Entry 9MIN (X-ray diffraction, 2.05 A resolution); this record covers chains A and C of the 5 polymer chains in the assembly.

== Chain A ==
Molecule: HLA class I antigen
From: Homo sapiens
Notes: engineered mutation(s): insertion of MG at N-terminus - cloning artifact
UniProtKB: Q53Z42 (Q53Z42_HUMAN); residues 0-276 here correspond to UniProt positions 24-300 (UniProt number = residue number + 24)
Sequence (278 residues; each row starts with the number of its first residue; numbers below 1 keep their minus sign (Met-1 is residue -1)):
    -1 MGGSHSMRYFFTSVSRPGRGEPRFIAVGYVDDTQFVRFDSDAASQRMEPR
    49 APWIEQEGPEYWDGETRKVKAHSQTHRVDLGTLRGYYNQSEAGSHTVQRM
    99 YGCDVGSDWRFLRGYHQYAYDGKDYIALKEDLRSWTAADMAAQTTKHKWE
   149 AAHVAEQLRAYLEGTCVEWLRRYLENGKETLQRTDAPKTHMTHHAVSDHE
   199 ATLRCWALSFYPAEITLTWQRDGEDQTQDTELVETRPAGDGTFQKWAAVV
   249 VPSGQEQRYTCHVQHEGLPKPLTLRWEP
Not modelled in the structure: -1 to 0, 276
Sequence notes: initiating methionine (-1); conflict Gly0 (Ala24 in Q53Z42)
Disulfides: Cys101-Cys164, Cys203-Cys259

== Chain C ==
Molecule: Cancer/testis antigen 1
UniProtKB: P78358 (CTG1B_HUMAN); residues 1-9 here correspond to UniProt positions 157-165 (UniProt number = residue number + 156)
Sequence (9 residues; row label = number of the first residue in the row):
     1 SLLMWITQV
Sequence notes: engineered mutation Val9 (Cys165 in P78358)
Reported in the primary citation:
  - mutagenesis - M4L, W5F, T7A, Q8A: unchanged binding to designed minibinder KH46

== Interface between chain A and chain C ==
Residue-residue contacts - 41 pairs, chain A then chain C:
  Met5(A) - Ser1(C)
  Tyr7(A) - Ser1(C)  hydrogen bond (side chain-backbone)
  Tyr7(A) - Leu2(C)  hydrophobic
  Phe9(A) - Leu2(C)  hydrophobic
  Met45(A) - Leu2(C)  hydrophobic
  Glu63(A) - Ser1(C)  hydrogen bond
  Glu63(A) - Leu2(C)  hydrogen bond (side chain-backbone)
  Lys66(A) - Ser1(C)  hydrogen bond
  Lys66(A) - Leu2(C)  hydrogen bond (side chain-backbone)
  Lys66(A) - Leu3(C)
  Lys66(A) - Met4(C)
  Val67(A) - Leu2(C)
  His70(A) - Leu3(C)
  His70(A) - Ile6(C)
  Thr73(A) - Ile6(C)  hydrogen bond (side chain-backbone)
  Thr73(A) - Thr7(C)
  Thr73(A) - Gln8(C)
  Val76(A) - Gln8(C)
  Asp77(A) - Gln8(C)
  Asp77(A) - Val9(C)  hydrogen bond (side chain-backbone)
  Thr80(A) - Gln8(C)
  Thr80(A) - Val9(C)
  Leu81(A) - Val9(C)  hydrophobic
  Tyr84(A) - Val9(C)  hydrogen bond (side chain-backbone)
  Arg97(A) - Ile6(C)
  Tyr99(A) - Leu2(C)
  Tyr99(A) - Leu3(C)  hydrogen bond (side chain-backbone)
  Tyr116(A) - Val9(C)
  Thr143(A) - Val9(C)  hydrogen bond (side chain-backbone)
  Lys146(A) - Gln8(C)
  Trp147(A) - Thr7(C)
  Trp147(A) - Gln8(C)  hydrogen bond (side chain-backbone)
  Trp147(A) - Val9(C)  hydrophobic
  Val152(A) - Thr7(C)
  Gln155(A) - Trp5(C)  hydrogen bond (side chain-backbone)
  Leu156(A) - Leu3(C)  hydrophobic
  Tyr159(A) - Ser1(C)  hydrogen bond (side chain-backbone)
  Tyr159(A) - Leu2(C)
  Tyr159(A) - Leu3(C)  hydrophobic
  Trp167(A) - Ser1(C)
  Tyr171(A) - Ser1(C)  hydrogen bond (side chain-backbone)
Also at the interface, not in a pair above, chain A (29 interface residues in all): Ala69, His74, Tyr123

== In short ==
Chain A and chain C form an interface of 29 and 9 residues respectively, with 14 hydrogen bonds. Polar
contacts include Tyr7(A)-Ser1(C), Glu63(A)-Ser1(C) and Glu63(A)-Leu2(C). From the paper: M4L, W5F and T7A of
chain C, among others, leave binding to designed minibinder KH46 unchanged.
Here chain A is HLA class I antigen (Homo sapiens) and chain C is Cancer/testis antigen 1. Entry 9MIN
(Structure of a designed minibinder to NYESO1-A*02:01) was determined by X-ray diffraction.
